PDB entry 1OVS | X-ray diffraction, 1.75 A resolution | chains B and D of the 4 polymer chains in the assembly

== Chain B (and D) ==
Molecule: hypothetical protein LecB
Organism: Pseudomonas aeruginosa
Notes: chain D of this document is another copy of the same molecule, construct and numbering; everything in this record applies to it too
Amino-acid sequence (114 residues; row label = number of the first residue in the row):
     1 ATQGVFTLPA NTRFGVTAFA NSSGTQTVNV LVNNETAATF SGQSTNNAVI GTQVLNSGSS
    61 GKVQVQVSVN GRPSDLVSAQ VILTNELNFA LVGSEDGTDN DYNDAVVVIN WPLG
Ion coordination: Ca2+ site 1: N21, D101, N103, D104 (together with alpha-D-mannopyranose) (shared with 1 residue of chain A); Ca2+ site 2: E95, D99, D101, D104 (together with alpha-D-mannopyranose); Ca2+ site 3: G114 (together with alpha-D-mannopyranose) (shared with 4 residues of chain A)

== Interface between chain B and chain D ==
Pairs across the interface (6; chain B residue first):
  A1(B) with D75(D), hydrogen bond (backbone-side chain); V77(D), hydrophobic; Y102(D)
  D75(B) with A1(D), hydrogen bond (side chain-backbone)
  V77(B) with A1(D), hydrophobic
  Y102(B) with A1(D)
Other interface residues (no listed pair), chain B (5 interface residues in all): Q3
Other interface residues (no listed pair), chain D (5 interface residues in all): Q3

== In short ==
Chain B and chain D each contribute 5 residues to their interface, with 2 hydrogen bonds. Its one
hydrogen-bonded contact is A1(B)-D75(D). N21(B), D101(B), N103(B) and D104(B) coordinate Ca2+ site 1. The Ca2+
site 2 is built by E95(B), D99(B), D101(B) and D104(B).
Both chains are hypothetical protein LecB (Pseudomonas aeruginosa). Entry 1OVS (LecB (PA-LII) in complex with
core trimannoside) was determined by X-ray diffraction together with 1OUR, 1OUS, 1OUX, 1OVP and 1OXC from the
same study.
